PDB entry 8QZW | X-ray diffraction, 1.68 A resolution | chain A

Chain A:
Name: Deoxyhypusine synthase related protein, putative
Source organism: Trichomonas vaginalis
Reference sequence: A2DTB8 (A2DTB8_TRIV3); residues -3 to 360 here correspond to UniProt positions 1-364 (UniProt number = residue number + 4)
Chain sequence (364 residues; each row starts with the number of its first residue; numbers below 1 keep their minus sign (Met-3 is residue -3)):
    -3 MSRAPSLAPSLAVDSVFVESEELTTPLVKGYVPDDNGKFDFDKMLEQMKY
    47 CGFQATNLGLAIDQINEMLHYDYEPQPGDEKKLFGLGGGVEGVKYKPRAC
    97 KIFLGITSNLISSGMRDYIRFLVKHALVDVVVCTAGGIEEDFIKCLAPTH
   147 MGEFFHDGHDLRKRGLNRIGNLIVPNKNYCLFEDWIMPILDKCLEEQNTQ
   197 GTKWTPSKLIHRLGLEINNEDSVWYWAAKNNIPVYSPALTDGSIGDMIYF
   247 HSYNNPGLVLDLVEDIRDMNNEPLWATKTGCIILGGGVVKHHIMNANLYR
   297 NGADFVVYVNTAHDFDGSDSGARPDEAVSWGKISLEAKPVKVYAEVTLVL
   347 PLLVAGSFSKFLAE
Not modelled in the structure: -3 to 1
Modified positions: Cys176 (S-mercaptocysteine; CSS)
Small-molecule neighbours: NAD (nicotinamide-adenine-dinucleotide): Phe49, Thr103, Ser104, Asn105, Leu106, Ser108, Thr130, Ala131, Gly132, Glu135, Glu136, Ile165, Asp237, Gly238, Gly281, Gly282, Gly283, Val284, His287, Val305, Asn306, Thr307, Ala308, Asp312, Ser314, Asp315, Ser316, Ala340, Glu341, Val342

In short:
Ligands of chain A: NAD.
Chain A is Deoxyhypusine synthase related protein, putative (Trichomonas vaginalis); the structure, Crystal
structure of deoxyhypusine synthase from Trichomonas vaginalis, was determined by X-ray diffraction (same
publication as 8QZV and 8QZX).
